1G6A - chain A; structure by X-ray diffraction, 1.75 A resolution.

Chain A:
Protein: Beta-lactamase pse-4
From: Pseudomonas aeruginosa
Notes: EC 3.5.2.6
UniProt: P16897 (BLP4_PSEAE); the author numbering skips numbers that UniProt does not, so the offset changes along the chain: 22-57 = UniProt 18-53; 59-238 = UniProt 54-233; 240-252 = UniProt 234-246; 254-295 = UniProt 247-288
Sequence (271 residues; numbered 22 to 295; 3 numbers in that range are skipped by the numbering (no residue carries them; nothing is unmodelled there); the number before each row is that of its first residue):
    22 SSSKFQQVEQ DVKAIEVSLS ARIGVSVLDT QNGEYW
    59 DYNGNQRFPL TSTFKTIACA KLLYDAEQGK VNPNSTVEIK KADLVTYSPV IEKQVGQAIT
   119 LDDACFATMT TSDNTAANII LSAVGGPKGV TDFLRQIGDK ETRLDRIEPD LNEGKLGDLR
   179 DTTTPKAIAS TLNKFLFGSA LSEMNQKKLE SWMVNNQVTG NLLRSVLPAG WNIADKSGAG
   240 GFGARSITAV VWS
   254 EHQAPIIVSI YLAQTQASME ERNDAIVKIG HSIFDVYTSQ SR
Unresolved in the structure: 22-23, 293-295
Differences from the reference sequence: engineered mutation Lys234 (Arg229 in P16897)
Cystine bridges: Cys77-Cys123

In short:
Chain A is Beta-lactamase pse-4 (Pseudomonas aeruginosa); the structure, Pse-4 carbenicillinase, R234K mutant,
was determined by X-ray diffraction, deposited together with 1G68.
